PDB entry 7Z4X | X-ray diffraction, 2.05 A resolution | chain A

== Chain A ==
Protein: Putative dehydrogenase/oxygenase subunit (Flavoprotein)
Source organism: Variovorax paradoxus EPS
UniProtKB: E6V140 (E6V140_VARPE); residue numbers follow UniProt; this construct covers 1-412
Amino-acid sequence (433 residues; row label = number of the first residue in the row; numbers below 1 keep their minus sign (Met-20 is residue -20)):
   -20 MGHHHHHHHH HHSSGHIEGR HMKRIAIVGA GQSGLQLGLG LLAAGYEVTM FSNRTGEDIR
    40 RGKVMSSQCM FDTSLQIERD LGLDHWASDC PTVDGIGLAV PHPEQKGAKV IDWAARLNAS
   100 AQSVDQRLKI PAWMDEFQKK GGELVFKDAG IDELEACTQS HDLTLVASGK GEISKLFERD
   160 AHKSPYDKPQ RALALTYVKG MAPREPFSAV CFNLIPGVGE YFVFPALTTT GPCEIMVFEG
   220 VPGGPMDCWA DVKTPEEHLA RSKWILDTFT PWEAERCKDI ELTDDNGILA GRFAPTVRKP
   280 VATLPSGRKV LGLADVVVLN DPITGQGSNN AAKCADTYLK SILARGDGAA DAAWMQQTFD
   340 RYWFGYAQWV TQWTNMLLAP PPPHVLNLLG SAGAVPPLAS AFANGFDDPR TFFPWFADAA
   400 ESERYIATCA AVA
Disordered / not traced: -20 to 1
Sequence notes: initiating methionine (-20); expression tag (-19 to 0)
Residues lining bound ligands: FAD (flavin-adenine dinucleotide): Val7, Gly8, Ala9, Gly10, Gln11, Ser12, Gly13, Phe30, Ser31, Asn32, Arg33, Met44, Ser45, Ser46, Gln47, Cys48, Gln105, Lys126, Asp127, Ala128, Ala146, Ser147, Gly148, Lys149, Gly150, Ile152, Leu172, Leu174, Phe203, Leu268, Phe272, Leu292, Ala293, Asp294, Pro301, Gly304, Gln305, Gly306, Ser307, Asn308, Ala310
Reported in the primary citation:
  - mutagenesis - F191M (6-fold): increased binding to styrene
  - mutagenesis - F191M (7-fold): decreased catalytic activity on styrene
  - mutagenesis - F191M/F201A (10-fold): increased catalytic activity on BPS

== In short ==
Ligands of chain A: flavin-adenine dinucleotide. The paper reports that F191M increases binding to styrene;
F191M reduces catalytic activity on styrene.
Chain A is Putative dehydrogenase/oxygenase subunit (Flavoprotein) (Variovorax paradoxus EPS); the structure,
Crystal structure of Variovorax paradoxus indole monooxygenase (VpIndA1) in complex with FAD, was determined
by X-ray diffraction (same publication as 7Z94, 7Z97, 7Z99 and 7ZCA).
